PDB entry 6A07 | X-ray diffraction, 1.50 A resolution | chain A

Chain A:
Name: YfdX protein
From: Salmonella enterica I
Reference sequence: A0A0F7DJF1 (A0A0F7DJF1_SALET); residues 10-186 here correspond to UniProt positions 21-197 (UniProt number = residue number + 11)
Chain sequence (185 residues; row label = number of the first residue in the row):
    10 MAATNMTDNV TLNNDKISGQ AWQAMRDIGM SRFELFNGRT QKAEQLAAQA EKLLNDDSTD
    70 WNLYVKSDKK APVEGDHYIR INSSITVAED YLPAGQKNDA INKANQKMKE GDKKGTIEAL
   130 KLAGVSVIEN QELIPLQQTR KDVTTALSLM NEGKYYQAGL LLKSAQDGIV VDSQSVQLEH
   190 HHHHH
Unresolved in the structure: 10-17, 188-194
Construct notes: expression tag (187-194)
Bound ions: Na+ near Glu-43 (its only coordinating residue here)

Overview:
Chain A is YfdX protein (Salmonella enterica I); the structure, Salmonella Typhi YfdX in the F222 space group
at 1.5 A resolution, was determined by X-ray diffraction (same publication as 6A02 and 6A09).
